Entry 2E2I (X-ray diffraction, 3.41 A resolution); this record covers chains A and E of the 13 polymer chains in the assembly.

[Chain A]
Name: DNA-directed RNA polymerase II largest subunit
Source organism: Saccharomyces cerevisiae
Notes: EC 2.7.7.6
UniProtKB: P04050 (RPB1_YEAST); numbering as in UniProt (aligned over 1-1733)
Sequence (1733 residues; numbered 1 to 1733; the number before each row is that of its first residue):
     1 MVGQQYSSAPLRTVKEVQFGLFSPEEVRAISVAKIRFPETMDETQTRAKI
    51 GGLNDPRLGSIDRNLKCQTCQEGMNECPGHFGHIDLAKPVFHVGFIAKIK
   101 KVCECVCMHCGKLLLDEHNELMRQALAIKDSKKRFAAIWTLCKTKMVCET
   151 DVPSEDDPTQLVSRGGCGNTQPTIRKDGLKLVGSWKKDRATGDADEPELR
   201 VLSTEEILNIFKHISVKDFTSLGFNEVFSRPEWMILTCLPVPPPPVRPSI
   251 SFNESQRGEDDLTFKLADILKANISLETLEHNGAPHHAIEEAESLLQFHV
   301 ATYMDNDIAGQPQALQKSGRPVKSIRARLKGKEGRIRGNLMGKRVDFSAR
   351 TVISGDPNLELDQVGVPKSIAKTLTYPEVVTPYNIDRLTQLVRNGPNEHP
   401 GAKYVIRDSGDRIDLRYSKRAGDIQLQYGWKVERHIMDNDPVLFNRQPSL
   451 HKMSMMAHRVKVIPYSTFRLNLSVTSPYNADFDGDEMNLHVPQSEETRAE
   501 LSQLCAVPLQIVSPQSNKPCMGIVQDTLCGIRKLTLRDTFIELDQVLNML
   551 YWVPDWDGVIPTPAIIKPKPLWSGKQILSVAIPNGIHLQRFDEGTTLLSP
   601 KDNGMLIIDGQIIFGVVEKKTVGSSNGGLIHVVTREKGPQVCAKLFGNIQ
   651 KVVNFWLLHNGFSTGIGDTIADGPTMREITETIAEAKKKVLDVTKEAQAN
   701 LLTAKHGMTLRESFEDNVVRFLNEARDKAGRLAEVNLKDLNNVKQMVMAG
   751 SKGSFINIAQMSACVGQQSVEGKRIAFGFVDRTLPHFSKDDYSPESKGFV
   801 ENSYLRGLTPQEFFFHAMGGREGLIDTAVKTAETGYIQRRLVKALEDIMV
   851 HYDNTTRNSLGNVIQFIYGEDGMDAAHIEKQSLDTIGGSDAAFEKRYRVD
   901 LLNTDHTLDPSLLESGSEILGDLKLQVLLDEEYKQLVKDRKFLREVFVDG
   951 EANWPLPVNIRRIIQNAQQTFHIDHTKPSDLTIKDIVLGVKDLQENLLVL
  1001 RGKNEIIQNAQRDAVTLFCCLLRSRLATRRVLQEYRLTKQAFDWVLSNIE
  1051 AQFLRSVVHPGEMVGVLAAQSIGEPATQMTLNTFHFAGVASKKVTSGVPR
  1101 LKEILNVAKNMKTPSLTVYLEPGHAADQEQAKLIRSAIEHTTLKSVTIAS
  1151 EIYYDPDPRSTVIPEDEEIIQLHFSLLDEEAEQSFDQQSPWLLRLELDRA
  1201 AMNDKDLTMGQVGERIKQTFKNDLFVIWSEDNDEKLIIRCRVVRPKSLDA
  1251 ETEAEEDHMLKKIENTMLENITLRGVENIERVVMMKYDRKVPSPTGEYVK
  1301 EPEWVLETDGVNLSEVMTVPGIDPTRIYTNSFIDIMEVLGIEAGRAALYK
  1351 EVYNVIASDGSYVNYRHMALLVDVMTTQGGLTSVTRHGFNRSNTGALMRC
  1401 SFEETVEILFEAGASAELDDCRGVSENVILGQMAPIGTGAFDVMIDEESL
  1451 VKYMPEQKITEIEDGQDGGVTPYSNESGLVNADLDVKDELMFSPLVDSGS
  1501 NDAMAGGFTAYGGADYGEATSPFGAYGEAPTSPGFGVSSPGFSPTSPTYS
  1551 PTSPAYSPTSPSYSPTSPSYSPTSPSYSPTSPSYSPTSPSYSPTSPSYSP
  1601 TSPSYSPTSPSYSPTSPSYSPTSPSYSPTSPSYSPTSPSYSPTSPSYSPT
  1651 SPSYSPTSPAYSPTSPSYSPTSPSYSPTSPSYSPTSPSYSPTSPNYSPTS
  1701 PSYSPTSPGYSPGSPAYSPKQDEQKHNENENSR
Not modelled in the structure: 1-2, 192-197, 1082-1091, 1177-1186, 1244-1253, 1450-1733
Ion coordination: Zn2+ site 1: Cys67, Cys70, Cys77; Zn2+ site 2: Cys110, Cys167; Mg2+ near Asp483 (its only coordinating residue here)
Residues lining bound ligands: 2'-deoxyguanosine-5'-triphosphate (DGT): Pro448, Asp481, Asp483, Ser751, Lys752, Thr831
UniProt features mapped onto this chain:
  - region: Pro248 to Asp260 (Lid loop), Asn306 to Lys323 (Rudder loop), Pro810 to Glu822 (Bridging helix)
  - binding site (Zn(2+)): Cys67, Cys70, Cys77, His80, Cys107, Cys110, Cys148, Cys167
  - binding site (Mg(2+)): Asp481, Asp483, Asp485
  - modified residue: Thr1471 (Phosphothreonine)
  - cross-link (Glycyl lysine isopeptide (Lys-Gly)): Lys695 (interchain with G-Cter in ubiquitin), Lys1246 (interchain with G-Cter in ubiquitin), Lys1350 (interchain with G-Cter in ubiquitin)
  - natural variant: Ser1653 to Pro1659 (deletion: In strain: A364A)
  - mutagenesis: Lys1246 (K1246R: Impairs ubiquitination during transcription stress)
Reported in the primary citation:
  - catalytic residues: His1085 (proposed by the authors, not directly observed)
  - mutagenesis - R446A: abolished growth

[Chain E]
Name: DNA-directed RNA polymerases I, II, and III 27 kDa polypeptide
Source organism: Saccharomyces cerevisiae
Notes: EC 2.7.7.6
UniProtKB: P20434 (RPB5_YEAST); residue numbers follow UniProt; this construct covers 1-215
Sequence (215 residues; each row starts with the number of its first residue):
     1 MDQENERNISRLWRAFRTVKEMVKDRGYFITQEEVELPLEDFKAKYCDSM
    51 GRPQRKMMSFQANPTEESISKFPDMGSLWVEFCDEPSVGVKTMKTFVIHI
   101 QEKNFQTGIFVYQNNITPSAMKLVPSIPPATIETFNEAALVVNITHHELV
   151 PKHIRLSSDEKRELLKRYRLKESQLPRIQRADPVALYLGLKRGEVVKIIR
   201 KSETSGRYASYRICM
Not modelled in the structure: 1-2

[How chain A and chain E interact]
Pairs across the interface (82):
  Arg857(A) - Tyr168(E)  hydrogen bond (side chain-backbone)
  Arg857(A) - Leu170(E)
  Leu860(A) - Gln174(E)
  Gly861(A) - Gln174(E)
  Asn862(A) - Ser173(E)
  Asn862(A) - Gln174(E)
  Val863(A) - Leu170(E)  hydrophobic
  Val863(A) - Gln174(E)  hydrogen bond (backbone-backbone)
  Val863(A) - Pro176(E)
  Gln865(A) - Tyr208(E)
  Phe866(A) - Leu175(E)  hydrophobic
  Phe866(A) - Tyr208(E)  hydrogen bond (backbone-side chain)
  Phe866(A) - Ala209(E)
  Phe866(A) - Tyr211(E)
  Ile867(A) - Tyr208(E)  hydrophobic
  Gly869(A) - Thr204(E)  hydrogen bond (backbone-side chain)
  Glu870(A) - Arg200(E)  salt bridge
  Glu870(A) - Ser202(E)  hydrogen bond
  Glu870(A) - Thr204(E)
  Glu870(A) - Ser205(E)  hydrogen bond (backbone-side chain)
  Glu870(A) - Tyr208(E)
  Asp871(A) - Thr204(E)  hydrogen bond
  Asp871(A) - Ser205(E)
  Phe942(A) - Gly206(E)
  Glu945(A) - Lys201(E)  salt bridge
  Val946(A) - Lys201(E)
  Phe947(A) - Glu203(E)
  Trp954(A) - Glu203(E)
  Asn1004(A) - Arg167(E)
  Ile1006(A) - Glu163(E)
  Ile1006(A) - Arg167(E)
  Asp1013(A) - Ser205(E)  hydrogen bond (backbone-side chain)
  Asp1013(A) - Arg207(E)
  Ala1014(A) - Ser205(E)
  Leu1017(A) - Ser202(E)
  Leu1017(A) - Thr204(E)
  Leu1017(A) - Ser205(E)
  Leu1017(A) - Gly206(E)
  Glu1315(A) - Ala138(E)
  Met1317(A) - Val142(E)
  Thr1318(A) - Arg11(E)  hydrogen bond
  Thr1318(A) - Arg14(E)  hydrogen bond (backbone-side chain)
  Thr1318(A) - Ala138(E)
  Thr1318(A) - Val142(E)
  Pro1324(A) - Val142(E)  hydrophobic
  Thr1325(A) - His146(E)  hydrogen bond (side chain-backbone)
  Thr1325(A) - His147(E)  hydrogen bond (backbone-side chain)
  Thr1325(A) - Glu148(E)  hydrogen bond (backbone-backbone)
  Arg1326(A) - His147(E)
  Arg1326(A) - Glu148(E)
  Ile1327(A) - His147(E)  hydrogen bond (backbone-side chain)
  Ile1335(A) - Leu149(E)  hydrophobic
  Glu1337(A) - Pro183(E)
  Val1338(A) - Ile144(E)
  Val1338(A) - Pro183(E)
  Leu1339(A) - Ile144(E)  hydrophobic
  Leu1339(A) - His147(E)
  Leu1339(A) - Val150(E)
  Leu1339(A) - Pro183(E)
  Gly1340(A) - Asp182(E)
  Gly1340(A) - Pro183(E)
  Ile1341(A) - Ile178(E)  hydrophobic
  Ile1341(A) - Asp182(E)  hydrogen bond (backbone-side chain)
  Ile1341(A) - Arg212(E)
  Glu1342(A) - Pro151(E)
  Glu1342(A) - Arg200(E)  salt bridge
  Glu1342(A) - Arg212(E)  salt bridge
  Ala1343(A) - Leu149(E)
  Arg1345(A) - Arg200(E)
  Tyr1349(A) - Glu203(E)
  Tyr1365(A) - Ser202(E)
  Tyr1365(A) - Glu203(E)
  Arg1366(A) - Thr204(E)  hydrogen bond
  Thr1376(A) - Arg212(E)  hydrogen bond (backbone-side chain)
  Thr1377(A) - Pro176(E)
  Thr1377(A) - Arg177(E)  hydrogen bond (backbone-backbone)
  Thr1377(A) - Arg212(E)
  Gln1378(A) - Arg177(E)
  Gln1378(A) - Gln179(E)
  Gly1379(A) - Arg177(E)
  Gly1379(A) - Gln179(E)
  Gly1380(A) - Gln179(E)
Interface residues without a listed pair, chain A (58 interface residues in all): Pro955, Leu956, Ile1007, Ala1010, Val1015, Thr1016, Ser1314, Val1319, Pro1320, Tyr1328, Met1336, Ala1346, Asp1373
Interface residues without a listed pair, chain E (42 interface residues in all): Val141, His153, Leu164, Val184, Ile198, Ser210

[Summary]
58 residues of chain A face 42 of chain E across their interface; the contacts include 18 hydrogen bonds and 4
salt bridges. Polar contacts include Glu870(A)-Arg200(E), Glu945(A)-Lys201(E) and Glu1342(A)-Arg200(E).
Ligands of chain A: 2'-deoxyguanosine-5'-triphosphate. From the paper: the catalytic residue His1085(A); R446A
of chain A abolishes growth.
Here chain A is DNA-directed RNA polymerase II largest subunit and chain E is DNA-directed RNA polymerases I,
II, and III 27 kDa polypeptide, both from Saccharomyces cerevisiae. Entry 2E2I (RNA polymerase II elongation
complex in 5 mM Mg+2 with 2'-dGTP) was determined by X-ray diffraction (same publication as 2E2H, 2E2J, 2NVQ,
2NVT, 2NVX, 2NVY, 2NVZ and 2YU9).
